Entry 5LCL (X-ray diffraction, 2.20 A resolution); this record covers chains A and C of the 4 polymer chains in the assembly.

Chain A:
Molecule: DNA repair protein RAD14
From: Saccharomyces cerevisiae S288C
Reference sequence: P28519 (RAD14_YEAST); residue numbers follow UniProt; this construct covers 188-306
Amino-acid sequence (119 residues; each row starts with the number of its first residue):
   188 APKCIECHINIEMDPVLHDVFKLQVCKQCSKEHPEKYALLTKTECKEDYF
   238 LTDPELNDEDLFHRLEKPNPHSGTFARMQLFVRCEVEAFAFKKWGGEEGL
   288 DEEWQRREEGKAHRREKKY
Unresolved in the structure: 301-306
Ion coordination: Zn2+: Cys191, Cys194, Cys213, Cys216
UniProt features mapped onto this chain:
  - zinc finger: Cys191 to Cys216
  - binding site (Zn(2+)): Cys191, Cys194, Cys213, Cys216
  - mutagenesis: Val207 (V207M: In RAD14-2; loss of recognition of cyclobutane pyrimidine dimers), Cys216 (C216Y: In RAD14-2; loss of recognition of cyclobutane pyrimidine dimers)

Chain C:
Molecule: Gctctac(8af)tcatca
Sequence (15 nucleotides; row label = number of the first residue in the row):
     1 GCTCTACXTCATCAC
Unresolved in the structure: 15
Modified / non-standard residues: 8AF ([(2R,3S,5R)-5-[2-azanyl-8-(9H-fluoren-3-ylamino)-6-oxidanylidene-3H-purin-9-yl]-3-oxidanyl-oxolan-2-yl]methyl dihydrogen phosphite) at position 8

How chain A and chain C interact:
Pairs across the interface (25):
  Thr228(A) - DG1(C)  phosphate contact
  Thr228(A) - DC2(C)  phosphate contact
  Thr228(A) - DT3(C)  phosphate contact
  Lys229(A) - DT3(C)  hydrogen bond to the phosphate
  Lys229(A) - DC4(C)  salt bridge to the phosphate
  Thr230(A) - DC2(C)  sugar contact
  Thr230(A) - DT3(C)  hydrogen bond to the phosphate
  Glu231(A) - DG1(C)  phosphate contact
  Lys233(A) - DT5(C)  base contact
  Glu234(A) - DG1(C)  hydrogen bond to the base
  Thr239(A) - DC7(C)  phosphate contact
  Asp240(A) - DT5(C)  base contact
  Pro241(A) - DA6(C)  phosphate contact
  Asn256(A) - DC2(C)  hydrogen bond to the base
  Asn256(A) - DT3(C)  sugar contact
  His258(A) - DC2(C)  salt bridge to the phosphate
  Phe262(A) - DA14(C)  base contact
  Ala263(A) - DT3(C)  phosphate contact
  Ala263(A) - DC4(C)  sugar contact
  Arg264(A) - DT3(C)  sugar contact
  Met265(A) - DC2(C)  phosphate contact
  Met265(A) - DT3(C)  phosphate contact
  Gln266(A) - DT3(C)  hydrogen bond to the phosphate
  Gln266(A) - DC4(C)  phosphate contact
  Arg294(A) - DT9(C)  salt bridge to the phosphate
Other interface residues (no listed pair), chain A (18 interface residues in all): Pro257
Other interface residues (no listed pair), chain C (10 interface residues in all): 8AF_8

Overview:
18 residues of chain A face 10 of chain C across their interface, with 5 hydrogen bonds and 3 salt bridges.
Among the polar pairs are Glu234(A)-DG1(C), Asn256(A)-DC2(C) and Lys229(A)-DT3(C). UniProt lists 4
Zn2+-binding residues and 2 mutagenesis sites on chain A.
Here chain A is DNA repair protein RAD14 (Saccharomyces cerevisiae S288C) and chain C is Gctctac(8af)tcatca.
Entry 5LCL (STRUCTURE OF the RAD14 DNA-binding domain IN COMPLEX WITH C8-aminofluorene- GUANINE CONTAINING
DNA) was determined by X-ray diffraction (same publication as 5LCM).
